3GNR - chain A; structure by X-ray diffraction, 1.81 A resolution.

# Chain A
Protein: Os03g0212800 protein
From: Oryza sativa subsp. japonica
Notes: EC 3.2.1.21
UniProtKB: Q8L7J2 (Q8L7J2_ORYSJ); residues 5-488 here correspond to UniProt positions 38-521 (UniProt number = residue number + 33)
Amino-acid sequence (488 residues; row label = number of the first residue in the row):
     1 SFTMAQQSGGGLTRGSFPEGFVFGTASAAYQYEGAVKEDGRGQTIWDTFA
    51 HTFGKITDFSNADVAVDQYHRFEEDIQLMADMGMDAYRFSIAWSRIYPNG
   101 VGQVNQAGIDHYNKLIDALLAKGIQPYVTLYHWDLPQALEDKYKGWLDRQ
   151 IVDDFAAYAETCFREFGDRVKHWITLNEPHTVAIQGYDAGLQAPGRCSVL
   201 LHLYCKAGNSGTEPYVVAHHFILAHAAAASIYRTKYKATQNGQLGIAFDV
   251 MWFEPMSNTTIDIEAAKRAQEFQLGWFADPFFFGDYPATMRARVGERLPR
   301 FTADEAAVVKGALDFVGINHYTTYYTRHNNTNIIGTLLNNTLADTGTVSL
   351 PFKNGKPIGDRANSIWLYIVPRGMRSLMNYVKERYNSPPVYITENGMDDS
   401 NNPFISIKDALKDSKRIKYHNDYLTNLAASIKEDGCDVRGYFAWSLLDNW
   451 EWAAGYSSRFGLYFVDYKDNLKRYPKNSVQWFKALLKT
Disordered / not traced: 1-10
Construct notes: expression tag (1-4)
Swiss-Prot annotation at these positions:
  - active site: Glu178 (Proton donor), Glu394 (Nucleophile)
  - binding site (a beta-D-glucoside): Gln31, His132, Asn177, Glu178, Tyr321, Glu394, Trp444, Glu451, Trp452, Phe460
  - glycosylation (N-linked (GlcNAc...) asparagine): Asn258, Asn329, Asn339
Disulfides: Cys197-Cys205
Ligand contacts: 2-deoxy-2-fluoro-alpha-D-glucopyranose (G2F): Gln31, His132, Asn177, Glu178, Asn319, Tyr321, Trp366, Glu394, Trp444, Glu451, Trp452, Phe460
Reported in the primary citation:
  - binding site for 2-deoxy-2-fluoro-alpha-D-glucopyranose: Gln31, His132, Asn177, Glu178, Tyr321, Glu394, Trp444, Glu451, Trp452
  - conformationally variable residues (side-chain flip): Tyr321, Glu394, Glu451, Trp452
  - specificity-determining residues: Trp133, Thr181, Ile184, Gln185, Gln192, Ala453 (proposed by the authors, not directly observed)

# In short
Ligands of chain A: 2-deoxy-2-fluoro-alpha-D-glucopyranose. UniProt lists active-site residues Glu178 and
Glu394 and 10 beta-D-glucoside-binding residues. The paper reports a binding site for
2-deoxy-2-fluoro-alpha-D-glucopyranose at Gln31, His132 and Asn177 among others; specificity determinants
Trp133, Thr181 and Ile184 among others.
Chain A is Os03g0212800 protein (Oryza sativa subsp. japonica); the structure, Crystal Structure of a Rice
Os3BGlu6 Beta-Glucosidase with covalently bound 2-deoxy-2-fluoroglucoside to the catalytic nucleophile E396,
was determined by X-ray diffraction, deposited together with 3GNO and 3GNP.
